Entry 7A23 (electron microscopy, 3.70 A resolution); this record covers chains A and C of the 45 polymer chains in the assembly.

== Chain A ==
Name: 51kDa
From: Brassica oleracea
Amino-acid sequence (486 residues; row label = number of the first residue in the row):
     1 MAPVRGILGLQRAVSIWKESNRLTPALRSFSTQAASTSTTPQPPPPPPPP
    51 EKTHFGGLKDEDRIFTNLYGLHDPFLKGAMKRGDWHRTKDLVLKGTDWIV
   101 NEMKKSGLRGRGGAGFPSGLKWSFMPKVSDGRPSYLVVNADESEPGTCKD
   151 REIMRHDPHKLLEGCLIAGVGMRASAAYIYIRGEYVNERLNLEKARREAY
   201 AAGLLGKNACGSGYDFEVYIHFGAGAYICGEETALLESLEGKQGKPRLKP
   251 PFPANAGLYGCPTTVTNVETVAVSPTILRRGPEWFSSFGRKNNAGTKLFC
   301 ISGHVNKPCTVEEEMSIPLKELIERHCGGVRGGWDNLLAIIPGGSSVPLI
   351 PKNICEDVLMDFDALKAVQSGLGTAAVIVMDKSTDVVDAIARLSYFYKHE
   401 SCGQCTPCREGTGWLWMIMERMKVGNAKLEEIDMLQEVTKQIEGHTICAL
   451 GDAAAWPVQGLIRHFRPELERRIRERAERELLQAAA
Not modelled in the structure: 1-52, 482-486
Bound ions: 4Fe-4S cluster Fe near Cys-405 (its only coordinating residue here)
Residues lining bound ligands:
  - FMN (flavin mononucleotide): Gly-110, Arg-111, Gly-112, Gly-113, Ala-114, Gly-115, Phe-116, Ser-118, Lys-121, Asn-139, Asp-141, Glu-142, Glu-144, Asp-150, Tyr-227, Gly-230, Glu-231, Glu-232, Val-265, Thr-266, Asn-267, Thr-270, Thr-374, Cys-448, Ala-449, Leu-450, Ala-453
  - 4Fe-4S cluster (SF4): Ile-228, Pro-246, Ser-401, Cys-402, Gly-403, Gln-404, Cys-405, Cys-408, Arg-409, Thr-446, Ile-447, Cys-448, Leu-450, Gly-451

== Chain C ==
Name: 75kDa
From: Brassica oleracea
Amino-acid sequence (748 residues; row label = number of the first residue in the row):
     1 MGLGILASRTIRPASRLLQSQTSNFFLRTIVSKPELQSPESAAVSEPEPP
    51 TQILPPRNPVGGARVHFSNPEDAIEVFVDGYAVKVPKGFTVLQACEVAGV
   101 DIPRFCYHSRLSIAGNCRMCLVEVEKSPKPVASCAMPALPGMKIKTDTPI
   151 AKKAREGVMEFLLMNHPLDCPICDQGGECDLQDQSMAFGSDRGRFTEMKR
   201 SVVDKNLGPLVKTVMTRCIQCTRCVRFASEVAGVQDLGILGRGSGEEIGT
   251 YVEKLMTSELSGNVIDICPVGALTSKPFAFKARNWELKATETIDVSDAVG
   301 SNIRVDSRGPEVMRIIPRLNEDINEEWISDKTRFCYDGLKRQRLSDPMIR
   351 DSDGRFKAVSWRDALAVVGDIIHQVKPDEIVGVAGQLSDAESMMVLKDFV
   401 NRMGSDNVWCEGTAAGVDADLRYSYLMNTSISGLENADLFLLIGTQPRVE
   451 AAMVNARICKTVRASNAKVGYVGPPAEFNYDCKHLGTGPDTLKEIAEGRH
   501 PFCTALKNAKNPAIIVGAGLFNRTDKNAILSSVESIAQANNVVRPDWNGL
   551 NFLLQYAAQAAALDLGLIQQSAKALESAKFVYLMGADDVNVDKIPKDAFV
   601 VYQGHHGDKAVYRANVILPASAFTEKEGTYENTEGFTQQTVPAVPTVGDA
   651 RDDWKIVRALSEVSGVKLPYNSIEGVRSRIKSVAPNLVHTDEREPAAFGP
   701 SLKPECKEAMSTTPFQTVVENFYMTNSITRASKIMAQCSAVLLKKPFV
Not modelled in the structure: 1-49, 743-748
Bound ions: 2Fe-2S cluster Fe: Cys-117, Cys-134; 4Fe-4S cluster Fe site 1: His-166, Cys-170, Cys-173, Cys-179; 4Fe-4S cluster Fe site 2: Cys-218, Cys-221, Cys-224, Cys-268
Residues lining bound ligands:
  - 2Fe-2S cluster (FES): Leu-92, Arg-104, Phe-105, Cys-106, Tyr-107, Ala-114, Cys-117, Arg-118, Met-119, Cys-120, Ala-132, Cys-134
  - 4Fe-4S cluster (SF4), molecule 1: His-166, Pro-167, Asp-169, Cys-170, Cys-173, Gln-175, Gly-176, Cys-179, Leu-181, Gln-182, Arg-217, Val-270, Gly-271
  - 4Fe-4S cluster (SF4), molecule 2: Met-215, Cys-218, Ile-219, Gln-220, Cys-221, Thr-222, Arg-223, Cys-224, Ile-248, Cys-268, Pro-269, Val-270, Ala-272, Leu-273

== Chain A / chain C interface ==
Contacting residue pairs (73):
  Gly-225(A) with Arg-242(C), hydrogen bond (backbone-side chain)
  Ala-226(A) with Arg-242(C)
  Gln-243(A) with Ile-239(C), hydrogen bond (side chain-backbone)
  Lys-245(A) with Ile-239(C); Gly-241(C); Glu-246(C), salt bridge
  Leu-248(A) with Gly-115(C); Arg-118(C); Ala-132(C), hydrophobic; Ala-135(C), hydrophobic
  Pro-250(A) with Ala-135(C); Met-136(C), hydrophobic; Pro-137(C)
  His-399(A) with Arg-242(C), hydrogen bond (backbone-side chain)
  Glu-400(A) with Arg-242(C), salt bridge
  Ser-401(A) with Gly-243(C), hydrogen bond (backbone-backbone)
  Cys-402(A) with Arg-242(C); Gly-243(C); Glu-246(C)
  Gly-403(A) with Gly-243(C); Glu-246(C)
  Gln-404(A) with Asn-116(C), hydrogen bond (backbone-side chain); Glu-246(C)
  Cys-405(A) with Gly-115(C); Asn-116(C)
  Thr-406(A) with Asn-116(C), hydrogen bond (backbone-backbone); Cys-117(C); Val-158(C); Phe-161(C); Leu-162(C)
  Pro-407(A) with Arg-118(C); Val-158(C), hydrophobic; Phe-161(C), hydrophobic
  Arg-409(A) with Asn-116(C); Ile-219(C), hydrogen bond (side chain-backbone); Gln-220(C); Gly-243(C); Ser-244(C), hydrogen bond (backbone-side chain); Glu-246(C), salt bridge
  Glu-410(A) with Phe-161(C); Met-164(C); Asn-165(C)
  Gly-411(A) with Phe-161(C); Met-164(C)
  Trp-414(A) with Glu-160(C); Phe-161(C), hydrophobic; Met-164(C), hydrophobic; Arg-194(C); Phe-195(C); Glu-197(C)
  Met-417(A) with Phe-195(C), hydrophobic; Glu-197(C); Met-198(C)
  Ile-418(A) with Glu-197(C)
  Arg-421(A) with Glu-197(C), salt bridge
  Met-434(A) with Arg-194(C)
  Glu-437(A) with Lys-153(C), salt bridge; Arg-194(C), salt bridge
  Val-438(A) with Arg-194(C)
  Gln-441(A) with Lys-153(C); Gly-157(C); Glu-160(C); Phe-161(C); Arg-194(C), hydrogen bond
  Ile-442(A) with Phe-161(C), hydrophobic
  Gly-444(A) with Lys-129(C)
  His-445(A) with Arg-118(C), hydrogen bond (backbone-side chain); Leu-121(C); Pro-130(C); Ala-154(C)
  Thr-446(A) with Arg-118(C)
  Ile-447(A) with Gly-115(C); Arg-118(C)
Interface residues without a listed pair, chain A (32 interface residues in all): Lys-398
Interface residues without a listed pair, chain C (34 interface residues in all): Ala-114, Arg-200

== Summary ==
Chain A and chain C form an interface of 32 and 34 residues respectively; the contacts include 10 hydrogen
bonds and 6 salt bridges. Polar contacts include Lys-245(A)/Glu-246(C), Glu-400(A)/Arg-242(C) and
Arg-409(A)/Glu-246(C). Bound to chain A: 4Fe-4S cluster and flavin mononucleotide.
Chain A is 51kDa and chain C is 75kDa, both from Brassica oleracea; the structure, Plant mitochondrial
respiratory complex I, was determined by electron microscopy together with 7A24 from the same study.
